PDB entry 7XY3 | electron microscopy, 4.60 A resolution (low resolution: residue-level contacts below are approximate; hydrogen-bond / salt-bridge calls are withheld) | chains B and C of the 4 polymer chains in the assembly

Chain B (and C):
Name: Spike glycoprotein
From: Severe acute respiratory syndrome coronavirus 2
Notes: chain C of this document is another copy of the same molecule, construct and numbering; everything in this record applies to it too
UniProtKB: P0DTC2 (SPIKE_SARS2); numbering as in UniProt (aligned over 14-1145)
Chain sequence (1132 residues; numbered 14 to 1145; the number before each row is that of its first residue):
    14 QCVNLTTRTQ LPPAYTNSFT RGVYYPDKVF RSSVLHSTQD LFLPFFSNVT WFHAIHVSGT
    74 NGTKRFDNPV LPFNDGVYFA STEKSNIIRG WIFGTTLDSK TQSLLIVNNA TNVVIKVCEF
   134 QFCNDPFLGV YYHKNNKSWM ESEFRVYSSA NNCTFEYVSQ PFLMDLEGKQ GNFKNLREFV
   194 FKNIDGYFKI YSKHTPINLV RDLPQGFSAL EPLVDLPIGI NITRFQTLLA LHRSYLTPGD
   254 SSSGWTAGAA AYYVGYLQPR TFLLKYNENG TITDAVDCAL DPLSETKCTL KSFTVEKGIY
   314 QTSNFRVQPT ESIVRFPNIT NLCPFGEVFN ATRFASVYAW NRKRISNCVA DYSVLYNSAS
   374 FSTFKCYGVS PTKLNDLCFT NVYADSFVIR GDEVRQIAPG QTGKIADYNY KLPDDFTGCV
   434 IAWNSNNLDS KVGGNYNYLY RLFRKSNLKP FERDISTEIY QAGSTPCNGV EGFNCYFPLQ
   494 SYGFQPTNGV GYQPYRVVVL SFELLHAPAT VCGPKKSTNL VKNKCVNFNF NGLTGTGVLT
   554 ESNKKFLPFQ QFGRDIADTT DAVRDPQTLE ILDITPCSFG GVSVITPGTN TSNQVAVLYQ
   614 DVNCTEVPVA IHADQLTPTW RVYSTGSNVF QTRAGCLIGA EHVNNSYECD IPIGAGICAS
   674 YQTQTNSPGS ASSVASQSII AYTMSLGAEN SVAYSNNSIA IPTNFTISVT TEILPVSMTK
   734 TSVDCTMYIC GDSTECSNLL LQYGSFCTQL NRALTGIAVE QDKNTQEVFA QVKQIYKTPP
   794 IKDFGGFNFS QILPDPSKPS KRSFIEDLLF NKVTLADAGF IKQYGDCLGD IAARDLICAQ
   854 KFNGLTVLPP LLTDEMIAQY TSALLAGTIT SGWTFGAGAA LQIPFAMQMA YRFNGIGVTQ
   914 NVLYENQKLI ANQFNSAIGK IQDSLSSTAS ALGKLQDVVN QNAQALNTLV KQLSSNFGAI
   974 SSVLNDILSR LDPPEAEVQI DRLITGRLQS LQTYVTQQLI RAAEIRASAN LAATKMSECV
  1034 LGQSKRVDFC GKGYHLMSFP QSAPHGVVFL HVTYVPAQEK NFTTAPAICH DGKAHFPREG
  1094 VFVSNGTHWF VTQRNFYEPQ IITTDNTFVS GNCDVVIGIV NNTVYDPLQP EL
Disordered / not traced: 70-76, 248-254, 621-640, 677-688, 828-853 (chain C: 70-76, 248-254, 526-529, 621-640, 677-688, 828-853)
Differences from the reference sequence: engineered mutation Gly682 (Arg in P0DTC2), Ser683 (Arg in P0DTC2), Ser685 (Arg in P0DTC2), Pro986 (Lys in P0DTC2), Pro987 (Val in P0DTC2)
UniProt features mapped onto this chain:
  - region: Asn280 to Cys301 (Putative superantigen), Arg403 to Asp405 (Integrin-binding motif), Asn448 to Phe456 (Immunodominant HLA epitope recognized by the CD8+), Pro681, Ala684 (Putative superantigen), Ser816 to Tyr837 (Fusion peptide 1), Lys835 to Phe855 (Fusion peptide 2)
  - site: Arg815, Ser816 (Cleavage)
  - glycosylation: Asn17 (N-linked (GlcNAc...) (complex) asparagine), Asn61 (N-linked (GlcNAc...) (hybrid) asparagine), Asn74 (N-linked (GlcNAc...) (complex) asparagine), Asn122 (N-linked (GlcNAc...) (hybrid) asparagine), Asn149 (N-linked (GlcNAc...) (complex) asparagine), Asn165 (N-linked (GlcNAc...) (complex) asparagine), Asn234 (N-linked (GlcNAc...) (high mannose) asparagine), Asn282 (N-linked (GlcNAc...) (complex) asparagine), Thr323 (O-linked (GalNAc) threonine), Ser325 (O-linked (HexNAc...) serine), Asn331 (N-linked (GlcNAc...) (complex) asparagine), Asn343 (N-linked (GlcNAc...) (complex) asparagine), Asn603 (N-linked (GlcNAc...) (hybrid) asparagine), Asn616 (N-linked (GlcNAc...) (complex) asparagine), Asn657 (N-linked (GlcNAc...) (complex) asparagine), Thr676 (O-linked (GlcNAc...) threonine), Thr678 (O-linked (GlcNAc...) threonine), Asn709 (N-linked (GlcNAc...) (high mannose) asparagine), Asn717 (N-linked (GlcNAc...) (hybrid) asparagine), Asn801 (N-linked (GlcNAc...) (hybrid) asparagine) and 3 more in UniProt
Disulfides: Cys131-Cys166, Cys291-Cys301, Cys336-Cys361, Cys379-Cys432, Cys391-Cys525, Cys480-Cys488, Cys538-Cys590, Cys617-Cys649, Cys662-Cys671, Cys738-Cys760, Cys743-Cys749, Cys1032-Cys1043, Cys1082-Cys1126
Covalent attachments: N-acetylglucosamine (NAG) linked to Asn61, Asn282, Asn331, Asn343, Asn603, Asn616, Asn657, Asn709, Asn717, Asn801, Asn1074, Asn1098, Asn1134

How chain B and chain C interact:
Residue-residue contacts (133):
  Gln314(B) - Thr768(C)
  Asn317(B) - Asp737(C)
  Arg319(B) - Met740(C)
  Arg319(B) - Asp745(C)
  Arg357(B) - Pro230(C)
  Val382(B) - Arg983(C)
  Ser383(B) - Arg983(C)
  Ser383(B) - Leu984(C)
  Ser383(B) - Asp985(C)
  Thr385(B) - Asp985(C)
  Lys386(B) - Leu981(C)
  Lys386(B) - Ser982(C)
  Lys386(B) - Arg983(C)
  Lys386(B) - Leu984(C)
  Leu390(B) - Arg983(C)
  Ala475(B) - Tyr369(C)
  Phe486(B) - Ala372(C)
  Tyr489(B) - Phe377(C)
  Leu517(B) - Arg983(C)
  Leu518(B) - Asp979(C)
  Thr547(B) - Asn978(C)
  Thr547(B) - Ser982(C)
  Lys558(B) - Phe43(C)
  Lys558(B) - Asn282(C)
  Phe559(B) - Phe43(C)
  Leu560(B) - Glu224(C)
  Phe562(B) - Asp40(C)
  Phe562(B) - Lys41(C)
  Phe562(B) - Glu224(C)
  Gln563(B) - Lys41(C)
  Gln563(B) - Phe43(C)
  Gln564(B) - Lys41(C)
  Phe565(B) - Lys41(C)
  Phe565(B) - Val42(C)
  Phe565(B) - Phe43(C)
  Gly566(B) - Phe43(C)
  Arg567(B) - Val42(C)
  Arg567(B) - Phe43(C)
  Arg567(B) - Arg44(C)
  Ile569(B) - Val47(C)
  Ala570(B) - Val963(C)
  Asp614(B) - Pro862(C)
  Arg646(B) - Thr866(C)
  Pro665(B) - Leu864(C)
  Ala668(B) - Pro863(C)
  Ala668(B) - Leu864(C)
  Ala668(B) - Thr866(C)
  Gly669(B) - Leu864(C)
  Gly669(B) - Met869(C)
  Met697(B) - Met869(C)
  Leu699(B) - Ile788(C)
  Leu699(B) - Met869(C)
  Leu699(B) - Gln872(C)
  Leu699(B) - Tyr873(C)
  Gly700(B) - Lys786(C)
  Gly700(B) - Ile788(C)
  Ala701(B) - Lys786(C)
  Ala701(B) - Gln787(C)
  Ala701(B) - Ile788(C)
  Glu702(B) - Ile788(C)
  Glu702(B) - Lys790(C)
  Asn703(B) - Gln787(C)
  Asn703(B) - Ile788(C)
  Asn703(B) - Tyr789(C)
  Asn703(B) - Lys790(C)
  Val705(B) - Tyr789(C)
  Val705(B) - Ala893(C)
  Ala706(B) - Gln895(C)
  Tyr707(B) - Pro792(C)
  Tyr707(B) - Asp796(C)
  Tyr707(B) - Gln895(C)
  Tyr707(B) - Ile896(C)
  Tyr707(B) - Pro897(C)
  Tyr707(B) - Phe898(C)
  Ser708(B) - Gln895(C)
  Asn709(B) - Asp796(C)
  Ser711(B) - Gln895(C)
  Ser711(B) - Pro897(C)
  Ile712(B) - Gln895(C)
  Ile712(B) - Met900(C)
  Ala713(B) - Leu894(C)
  Ala713(B) - Gln895(C)
  Pro715(B) - Leu894(C)
  Gln957(B) - Arg765(C)
  Thr961(B) - Gln762(C)
  Thr961(B) - Arg765(C)
  Gln965(B) - Tyr756(C)
  Gln965(B) - Gly757(C)
  Gln965(B) - Ser758(C)
  Gln965(B) - Phe759(C)
  Ser968(B) - Gln755(C)
  Ser968(B) - Tyr756(C)
  Ser968(B) - Gly757(C)
  Asn969(B) - Gln755(C)
  Phe970(B) - Gln755(C)
  Phe970(B) - Tyr756(C)
  Gly971(B) - Gln755(C)
  Gly971(B) - Tyr756(C)
  Ser1003(B) - Phe759(C)
  Thr1006(B) - Gln1005(C)
  Thr1009(B) - Thr1009(C)
  Gln1010(B) - Gln762(C)
  Ile1013(B) - Leu1012(C)
  Ile1013(B) - Ile1013(C)
  Glu1017(B) - Arg1019(C)
  Arg1039(B) - Thr1027(C)
  Arg1039(B) - Glu1031(C)
  Arg1039(B) - Arg1039(C)
  Val1040(B) - Ser1030(C)
  Val1040(B) - Glu1031(C)
  Asp1041(B) - Gly889(C)
  Asp1041(B) - Leu1034(C)
  Lys1045(B) - Gly889(C)
  Gly1046(B) - Ala890(C)
  Tyr1047(B) - Trp886(C)
  Tyr1047(B) - Ala890(C)
  Pro1069(B) - Ala890(C)
  Thr1077(B) - Met900(C)
  Pro1079(B) - Tyr917(C)
  Phe1089(B) - Gln913(C)
  Phe1089(B) - Asn914(C)
  Phe1089(B) - Tyr917(C)
  Pro1090(B) - Gln913(C)
  Val1094(B) - Met900(C)
  Arg1107(B) - Tyr904(C)
  Phe1121(B) - Thr912(C)
  Phe1121(B) - Gln913(C)
  Ser1123(B) - Asn914(C)
  Val1128(B) - Tyr917(C)
  Val1128(B) - Glu918(C)
  Ile1130(B) - Gln920(C)
  Leu1145(B) - Glu1144(C)
  Leu1145(B) - Leu1145(C)
Interface residues without a listed pair, chain B (91 interface residues in all): Gly381, Pro384, Asn487, Leu546, Asp571, Gly667, Cys671, Thr696, Arg1014, Phe1042, Tyr1067, Val1068, Glu1072, Val1129
Interface residues without a listed pair, chain C (91 interface residues in all): Tyr38, Ser45, His49, Pro225, Phe374, Ser735, Glu773, Gln784, Phe797, Thr859, Val860, Thr883, Thr887, Gly891, Ala892, Asn907, Gly1035

Overview:
Chain B and chain C each contribute 91 residues to their interface. N-acetylglucosamine is covalently linked
to Asn61(B), Asn282(B), Asn331(B), Asn343(B), Asn603(B) and Asn616(B) and 7 more.
Chain B and chain C are both Spike glycoprotein (Severe acute respiratory syndrome coronavirus 2); the
structure, Cryo-EM structure of SARS-CoV-2 spike in complex with VHH14, was determined by electron microscopy.
